PDB entry 4OKX | X-ray diffraction, 2.10 A resolution | chains A and B

== Chain A ==
Name: Androgen receptor
Organism: Homo sapiens
Notes: fragment: ligand binding doamin
UniProtKB: P10275 (ANDR_HUMAN); numbering as in UniProt (aligned over 670-919)
Chain sequence (250 residues; row label = number of the first residue in the row):
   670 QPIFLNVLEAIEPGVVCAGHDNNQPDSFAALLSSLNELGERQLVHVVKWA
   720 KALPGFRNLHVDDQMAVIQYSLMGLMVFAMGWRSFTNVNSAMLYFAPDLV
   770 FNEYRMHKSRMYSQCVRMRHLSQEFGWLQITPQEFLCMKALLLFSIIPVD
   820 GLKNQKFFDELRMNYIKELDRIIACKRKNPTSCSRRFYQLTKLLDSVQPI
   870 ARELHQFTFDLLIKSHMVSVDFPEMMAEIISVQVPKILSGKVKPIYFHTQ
Unresolved in the structure: 670, 844-851, 919
Sequence notes: engineered mutation L741 (Trp in P10275), A760 (Arg in P10275)
Ligand contacts: R-bicalutamide (198): L701, L704, N705, L707, G708, Q711, Q738, L741, M742, M745, V746, M749, R752, F764, M787, L873, H874, T877, M895, I898, I899, V903
What the authors report for this chain:
  - mutagenesis - W741L: increased signaling in response to R-bicalutamide (citing earlier work)

== Chain B ==
Name: co-regulator peptide
Chain sequence (12 residues; numbered 3 to 14; the number before each row is that of its first residue):
     3 ANSSFRDWYTSS
Unresolved in the structure: 3-5, 14

== Interface between chain A and chain B ==
Pairs across the interface (16; chain A residue first):
  L712(A) - F7(B)  hydrophobic
  V713(A) - W10(B)  hydrophobic
  V716(A) - W10(B)  hydrophobic
  V716(A) - Y11(B)  hydrophobic
  K720(A) - Y11(B)  hydrogen bond (side chain-backbone)
  F725(A) - Y11(B)
  V730(A) - T12(B)
  Q733(A) - Y11(B)  hydrogen bond
  M734(A) - F7(B)  hydrophobic
  M734(A) - R8(B)
  M734(A) - Y11(B)  hydrophobic
  I737(A) - Y11(B)  hydrophobic
  Q738(A) - F7(B)
  M894(A) - W10(B)  hydrophobic
  E897(A) - S6(B)
  E897(A) - F7(B)  hydrogen bond (side chain-backbone)
Other interface residues (no listed pair), chain A (13 interface residues in all): I898

== In short ==
The interface between chain A and chain B involves 13 residues on one side and 6 on the other; the contacts
include 3 hydrogen bonds. Polar pairs include K720(A)-Y11(B), Q733(A)-Y11(B) and E897(A)-F7(B). Bound to chain
A: R-bicalutamide. The paper reports that W741L of chain A increases signaling in response to R-bicalutamide.
Chain A is Androgen receptor (Homo sapiens) and chain B is co-regulator peptide; the structure, Crystal
structure of W741L-AR-LBD bound with co-regulator peptide, was determined by X-ray diffraction, deposited
together with 4OED, 4OEY, 4OEZ, 4OFR, 4OFU, 4OH5 and 10 further entries.
